8E2Q - chains A and E of the 4 polymer chains in the assembly; structure by X-ray diffraction, 2.34 A resolution.

# Chain A
Protein: tRNA-specific adenosine deaminase 1.17
From: Escherichia coli
Notes: EC 3.5.4.33
UniProt: W8T8U5 (W8T8U5_ECOLX); numbering as in UniProt (aligned over 1-167)
Chain sequence (167 residues; numbered 1 to 167; the number before each row is that of its first residue):
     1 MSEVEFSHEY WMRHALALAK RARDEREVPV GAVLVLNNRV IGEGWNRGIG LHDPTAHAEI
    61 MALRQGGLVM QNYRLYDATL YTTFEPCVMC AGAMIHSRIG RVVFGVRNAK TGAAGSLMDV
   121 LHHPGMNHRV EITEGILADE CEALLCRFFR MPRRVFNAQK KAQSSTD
Unresolved in the structure: 1-3, 158-167
Differences from the reference sequence: conflict Ala17 (Thr in W8T8U5), Arg23 (Trp in W8T8U5), Leu36 (His in W8T8U5), Gly48 (Pro in W8T8U5), Leu51 (Arg in W8T8U5), Tyr76 (Ile in W8T8U5), Thr82 (Val in W8T8U5), Phe84 (Leu in W8T8U5), Val106 (Ala in W8T8U5), Asn108 (Asp in W8T8U5), Glu142 (Ala in W8T8U5), Cys146 (Ser in W8T8U5), Arg147 (Asp in W8T8U5), Pro152 (Arg in W8T8U5), Arg154 (Gln in W8T8U5), Val155 (Glu in W8T8U5), Phe156 (Ile in W8T8U5), Asn157 (Lys in W8T8U5)
Metal / ion sites: Zn2+: His57, Cys87, Cys90 (shared with UEL_9(E) of chain E)
What the authors report for this chain:
  - catalytic residues: Glu59
  - contacts within the chain: Glu59-Thr82

# Chain E
Molecule: 13-nt DNA strand
Sequence (13 nucleotides; numbered 1 to 13; the number before each row is that of its first residue):
     1 GCTCGGCTXC GGA
Unresolved in the structure: 2-3
Modified positions: UEL ((7R)-3-(2-deoxy-5-O-phosphono-beta-D-erythro-pentofuranosyl)-6,7-dihydro-3H-[1,2,3]triazolo[4,5-d]pyrimidin-7-ol) at position 9
Metal / ion sites: Zn2+: UEL_9 (shared with His57(A), Cys87(A), Cys90(A) of chain A)

# Chain A / chain E interface
Contacting residue pairs (36; chain A residue first):
  Val28(A) - UEL_9(E)  phosphate contact
  Val28(A) - DC10(E)  sugar contact
  Val30(A) - UEL_9(E)  base contact
  Asn46(A) - UEL_9(E)  base contact
  His57(A) - UEL_9(E)  base contact
  Glu59(A) - UEL_9(E)  base contact
  Phe84(A) - DT8(E)  base contact
  Phe84(A) - UEL_9(E)  base contact
  Glu85(A) - UEL_9(E)  base contact
  Pro86(A) - UEL_9(E)  base contact
  Cys87(A) - UEL_9(E)  base contact
  Cys90(A) - UEL_9(E)  base contact
  Arg107(A) - DT8(E)  base contact
  Asn108(A) - DT8(E)  base contact
  Asn108(A) - UEL_9(E)  hydrogen bond to the phosphate
  Ala109(A) - DT8(E)  hydrogen bond to the base
  Lys110(A) - DT8(E)  salt bridge to the phosphate
  Lys110(A) - UEL_9(E)  salt bridge to the phosphate
  Thr111(A) - UEL_9(E)  hydrogen bond to the phosphate
  Phe148(A) - DC10(E)  hydrogen bond to the base
  Phe149(A) - DG5(E)  base contact
  Phe149(A) - DG6(E)  hydrogen bond to the base
  Phe149(A) - DT8(E)  sugar contact
  Phe149(A) - DC10(E)  base contact
  Phe149(A) - DA13(E)  base contact
  Arg150(A) - DG1(E)  base contact
  Arg150(A) - DC4(E)  salt bridge to the phosphate
  Arg150(A) - DG5(E)  hydrogen bond to the base
  Arg150(A) - DG6(E)  hydrogen bond to the base
  Arg150(A) - DC10(E)  base contact
  Met151(A) - DC7(E)  base contact
  Met151(A) - DT8(E)  sugar contact
  Pro152(A) - DG1(E)  base contact
  Val155(A) - DC7(E)  base contact
  Phe156(A) - DT8(E)  stacking on the base
  Asn157(A) - DT8(E)  hydrogen bond to the base
Also at the interface, not in a pair above, chain A (25 interface residues in all): Ala58, Thr82
Also at the interface, not in a pair above, chain E (10 interface residues in all): DG11

# Summary
The interface between chain A and chain E involves 25 residues on one side and 10 on the other, with 8
hydrogen bonds, 3 salt bridges and 1 aromatic stacking contact. Polar pairs include Ala109(A)-DT8(E),
Phe148(A)-DC10(E) and Phe149(A)-DG6(E). The paper reports the catalytic residue Glu59(A); contacts within the
chain involving Thr82(A) and Glu59(A).
Here chain A is tRNA-specific adenosine deaminase 1.17 (Escherichia coli) and chain E is a 13-nt DNA strand.
Entry 8E2Q (Crystal structure of TadAC-1.17 in a complex with ssDNA) was determined by X-ray diffraction,
deposited together with 8E2P, 8E2R and 8E2S.
